PDB entry 7RJC | electron microscopy, 3.30 A resolution | chains F and M of the 10 polymer chains in the assembly

Chain F:
Molecule: Ubiquinol--cytochrome-c reductase subunit 8
Organism: Candida albicans (strain SC5314 / ATCC MYA-2876)
UniProtKB: A0A1D8PHA2 (A0A1D8PHA2_CANAL); numbering as in UniProt (aligned over 1-95)
Amino-acid sequence (95 residues; each row starts with the number of its first residue):
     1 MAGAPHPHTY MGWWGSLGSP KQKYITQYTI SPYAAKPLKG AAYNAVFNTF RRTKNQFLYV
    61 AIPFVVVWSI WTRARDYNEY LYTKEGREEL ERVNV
Not modelled in the structure: 1-8, 94-95

Chain M:
Molecule: Cytochrome b-c1 complex subunit Rieske, mitochondrial
Organism: Candida albicans (strain SC5314 / ATCC MYA-2876)
Notes: EC 7.1.1.8
UniProtKB: A0A1D8PJX3 (A0A1D8PJX3_CANAL); residue numbers follow UniProt; this construct covers 1-213
Amino-acid sequence (213 residues; row label = number of the first residue in the row):
     1 MSSLAFRTLR NGLGLKSSVR ALSTTTTTLS NYQQPDYSSY LNNKSGQGSR NFTYFMVGSM
    61 GLLSAAGAKS TVEAFLSSFA ASADVLAMAK VEVKLGAIPE GKNVIIKWQG KPVFIRHRTA
   121 DEIEEANQVD IKTLRDPQND ADRVKKPEWL IMLGICTHLG CVPIGEAGDF GGWFCPCHGS
   181 HYDISGRIRK GPAPLNLEIP EYDFTDDETL LVG
Not modelled in the structure: 1-30, 81-213

Chain F / chain M interface:
Contacting residue pairs (15):
  Tyr28(F) - Tyr32(M)
  Tyr28(F) - Gln34(M)
  Thr29(F) - Tyr37(M)
  Ile30(F) - Tyr37(M)  hydrophobic
  Tyr33(F) - Arg50(M)
  Ala34(F) - Leu41(M)
  Ala35(F) - Tyr40(M)
  Ala35(F) - Asn42(M)
  Lys36(F) - Ser39(M)  hydrogen bond (side chain-backbone)
  Lys36(F) - Tyr40(M)  hydrogen bond (backbone-backbone)
  Lys36(F) - Leu41(M)
  Lys36(F) - Asn42(M)
  Lys36(F) - Asn43(M)
  Lys39(F) - Ser39(M)
  Lys39(F) - Tyr40(M)
Also at the interface, not in a pair above, chain M (14 interface residues in all): Asn31, Pro35, Ser38, Ser49, Thr53

Summary:
The interface between chain F and chain M involves 8 residues on one side and 14 on the other, with 2 hydrogen
bonds. Among the polar pairs are Lys36(F)-Ser39(M) and Lys36(F)-Tyr40(M).
Chain F is Ubiquinol--cytochrome-c reductase subunit 8 and chain M is Cytochrome b-c1 complex subunit Rieske,
mitochondrial, both from Candida albicans (strain SC5314 / ATCC MYA-2876); the structure, Complex III2 from
Candida albicans, inhibitor free, Rieske head domain in intermediate position, was determined by electron
microscopy (same publication as 7RJA, 7RJB, 7RJD and 7RJE).
